Entry 6G7R (X-ray diffraction, 1.20 A resolution); this record covers chains L and M of the 4 polymer chains in the assembly.

# Chain L (and M)
Molecule: Hydrogenase-1 large chain
Source organism: Escherichia coli (strain K12)
Notes: EC 1.12.99.6; chain M of this document is another copy of the same molecule, construct and numbering; everything in this record applies to it too
UniProt: P0ACD8 (MBHL_ECOLI); residues 1-582 here = UniProt positions 1-582
Chain sequence (582 residues; row label = number of the first residue in the row):
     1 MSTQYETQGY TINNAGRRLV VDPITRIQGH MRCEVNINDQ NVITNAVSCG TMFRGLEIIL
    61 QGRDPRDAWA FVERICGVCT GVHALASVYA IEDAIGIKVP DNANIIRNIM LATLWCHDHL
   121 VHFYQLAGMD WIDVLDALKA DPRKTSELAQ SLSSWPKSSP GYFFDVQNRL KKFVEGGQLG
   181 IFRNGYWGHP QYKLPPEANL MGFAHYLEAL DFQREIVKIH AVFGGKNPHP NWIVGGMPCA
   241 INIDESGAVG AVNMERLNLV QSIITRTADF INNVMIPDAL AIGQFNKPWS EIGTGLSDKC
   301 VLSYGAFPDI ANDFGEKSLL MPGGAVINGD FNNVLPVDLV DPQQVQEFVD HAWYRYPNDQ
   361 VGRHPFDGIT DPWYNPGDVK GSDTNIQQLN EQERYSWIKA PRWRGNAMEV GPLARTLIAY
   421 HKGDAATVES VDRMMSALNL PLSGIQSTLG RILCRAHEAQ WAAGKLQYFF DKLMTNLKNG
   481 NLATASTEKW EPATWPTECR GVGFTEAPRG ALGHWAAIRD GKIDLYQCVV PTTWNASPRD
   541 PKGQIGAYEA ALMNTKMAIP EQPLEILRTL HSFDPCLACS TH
Not modelled in the structure: 1
Differences from the reference sequence: conflict Gln28 (Glu in P0ACD8)
Swiss-Prot annotation at these positions:
  - binding site (Ni(2+)): Cys76, Cys79, Cys576, Cys579
Bound ions: Mg2+: Glu57, Cys528; ni-fe reduced active center Ni: Cys76, Cys79, Cys576, Cys579
Small-molecule neighbours: ni-fe reduced active center (EJ2): Cys76, Cys79, Val82, His83, Ala507, Pro508, Arg509, Leu512, Val530, Pro531, Thr532, Cys576, Cys579

# Chain L / chain M interface
Residue-residue contacts (26; chain L residue first):
  Gln150(L) - Ser146(M)
  Gln150(L) - Gln150(M)  hydrogen bond
  Gln150(L) - Ser159(M)
  Gln150(L) - Pro160(M)
  Ser154(L) - Ser159(M)  hydrogen bond (backbone-side chain)
  Ser154(L) - Gly161(M)
  Ser154(L) - Tyr162(M)
  Trp155(L) - Ser159(M)  hydrogen bond (backbone-side chain)
  Pro156(L) - Pro156(M)
  Pro156(L) - Lys157(M)
  Pro156(L) - Ser158(M)  hydrogen bond (backbone-backbone)
  Pro156(L) - Ser159(M)  hydrogen bond (backbone-backbone)
  Pro156(L) - Tyr162(M)  hydrophobic
  Lys157(L) - Pro156(M)
  Lys157(L) - Lys157(M)
  Ser158(L) - Pro156(M)  hydrogen bond (backbone-backbone)
  Ser158(L) - Ser159(M)
  Ser159(L) - Gln150(M)
  Ser159(L) - Ser154(M)  hydrogen bond (side chain-backbone)
  Ser159(L) - Trp155(M)  hydrogen bond (side chain-backbone)
  Ser159(L) - Pro156(M)  hydrogen bond (backbone-backbone)
  Ser159(L) - Ser158(M)
  Pro160(L) - Gln150(M)
  Gly161(L) - Ser154(M)
  Tyr162(L) - Ser154(M)
  Tyr162(L) - Pro156(M)  hydrophobic
Also at the interface, not in a pair above, chain L (12 interface residues in all): Ser146, Asp165
Also at the interface, not in a pair above, chain M (12 interface residues in all): Asp165

# Summary
Chain L and chain M each contribute 12 residues to their interface; the contacts include 9 hydrogen bonds.
Polar pairs include Gln150(L)-Gln150(M), Ser154(L)-Ser159(M) and Trp155(L)-Ser159(M). Chain L binds ni-fe
reduced active center. Curated annotation (UniProt) lists 4 Ni2+-binding residues on chain L.
Chain L and chain M are both Hydrogenase-1 large chain (Escherichia coli (strain K12)); the structure,
Structure of fully reduced variant E28Q of E. coli hydrogenase-1 at pH 8, was determined by X-ray diffraction
(same publication as 5LRY, 6FPI, 6FPO, 6FPW, 6GAL, 6GAM and 6GAN).
